Entry 7MFE (electron microscopy, 4.07 A resolution (low resolution: residue-level contacts below are approximate; hydrogen-bond / salt-bridge calls are withheld)); this record covers chains A and C of the 3 polymer chains in the assembly.

[Chain A]
Protein: Serine/threonine-protein kinase B-raf
Organism: Homo sapiens
Notes: EC 2.7.11.1
Reference sequence: P15056 (BRAF_HUMAN); residue numbers follow UniProt; this construct covers 1-766
Sequence (766 residues; each row starts with the number of its first residue):
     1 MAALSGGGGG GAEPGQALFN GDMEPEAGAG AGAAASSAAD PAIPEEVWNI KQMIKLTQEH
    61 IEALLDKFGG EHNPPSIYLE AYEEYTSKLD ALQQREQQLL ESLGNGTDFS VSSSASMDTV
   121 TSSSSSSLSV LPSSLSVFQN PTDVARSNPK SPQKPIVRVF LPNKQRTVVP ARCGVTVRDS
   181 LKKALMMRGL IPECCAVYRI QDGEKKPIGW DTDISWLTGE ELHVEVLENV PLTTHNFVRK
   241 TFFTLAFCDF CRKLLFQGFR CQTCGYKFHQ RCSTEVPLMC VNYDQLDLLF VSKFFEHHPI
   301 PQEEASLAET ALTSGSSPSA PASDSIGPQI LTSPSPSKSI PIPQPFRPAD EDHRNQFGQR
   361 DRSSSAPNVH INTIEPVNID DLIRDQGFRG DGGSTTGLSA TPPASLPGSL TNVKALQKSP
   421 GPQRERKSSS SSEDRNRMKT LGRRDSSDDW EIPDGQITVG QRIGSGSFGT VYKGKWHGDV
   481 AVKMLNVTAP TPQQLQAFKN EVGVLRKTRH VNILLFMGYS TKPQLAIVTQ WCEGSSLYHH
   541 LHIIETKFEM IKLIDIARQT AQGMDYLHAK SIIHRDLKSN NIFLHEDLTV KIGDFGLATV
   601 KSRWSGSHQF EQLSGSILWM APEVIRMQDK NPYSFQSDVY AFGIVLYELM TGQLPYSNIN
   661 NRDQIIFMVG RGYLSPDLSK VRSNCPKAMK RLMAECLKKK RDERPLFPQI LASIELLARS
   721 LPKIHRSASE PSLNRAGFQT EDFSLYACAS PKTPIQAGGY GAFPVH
Disordered / not traced: 1-155, 202-203, 228-234, 273-359, 371-448, 739-766
Modified positions: Ser365 (phosphoserine; SEP); Ser729 (phosphoserine; SEP)
Metal / ion sites: Zn2+ site 1: His235, Cys264; Zn2+ site 2: Cys248, His269
Swiss-Prot annotation at these positions:
  - zinc finger: Thr234 to Cys280 (Phorbol-ester/DAG-type)
  - active site: Asp576 (Proton acceptor)
  - binding site (Zn(2+)): His235, Cys248, Cys251, Cys261, Cys264, His269, Cys272, Cys280
  - binding site (ATP): Ile463 to Val471, Lys483
  - site (Breakpoint for translocation to form KIAA1549-BRAF fusion protein): Asp380, Asp381, Met438, Lys439
  - modified residue: Ala2 (N-acetylalanine), Ser151 (Phosphoserine), Ser333 (Phosphoserine), Ser365 (Phosphoserine), Thr373 (Phosphothreonine), Thr396 (Phosphothreonine), Ser399 (Phosphoserine), Thr401 (Phosphothreonine), Ser446 (Phosphoserine), Ser447 (Phosphoserine), Arg671 (Omega-N-methylarginine), Ser729 (Phosphoserine), Ser750 (Phosphoserine), Thr753 (Phosphothreonine)
  - cross-link: Lys578 (Glycyl lysine isopeptide (Lys-Gly) (interchain with G-Cter in ubiquitin))
From the paper describing this entry:
  - contacts within the chain: Asn163-Ser679 (hydrogen bond)
  - mutagenesis - M186W/M187W: increased growth
  - mutagenesis - R158A, R166A, R188L: decreased binding to KRAS
  - mutagenesis - M186K/M187V, M186W/M187W: increased binding to KRAS

[Chain C]
Protein: 14-3-3 protein zeta/delta
Organism: Homo sapiens
Reference sequence: P63104 (1433Z_HUMAN); residue numbers follow UniProt; this construct covers 1-245
Sequence (245 residues; row label = number of the first residue in the row):
     1 MDKNELVQKA KLAEQAERYD DMAACMKSVT EQGAELSNEE RNLLSVAYKN VVGARRSSWR
    61 VVSSIEQKTE GAEKKQQMAR EYREKIETEL RDICNDVLSL LEKFLIPNAS QAESKVFYLK
   121 MKGDYYRYLA EVAAGDDKKG IVDQSQQAYQ EAFEISKKEM QPTHPIRLGL ALNFSVFYYE
   181 ILNSPEKACS LAKTAFDEAI AELDTLSEES YKDSTLIMQL LRDNLTLWTS DTQGDEAEAG
   241 EGGEN
Disordered / not traced: 1, 70-72, 231-245

[How chain A and chain C interact]
Pairs across the interface (33):
  Arg239(A) - Val61(C)
  Lys240(A) - Glu17(C)
  Thr241(A) - Ser57(C)
  Phe243(A) - Glu17(C)
  Phe243(A) - Tyr19(C)
  Phe243(A) - Asn50(C)
  Lys253(A) - Asp223(C)
  Phe256(A) - Gly53(C)
  Asp361(A) - Leu227(C)
  Arg362(A) - Arg60(C)
  Ser363(A) - Val176(C)
  Ser363(A) - Tyr179(C)
  Ser363(A) - Trp228(C)
  Ser364(A) - Val176(C)
  Ser364(A) - Leu220(C)
  Ser365(A) - Lys49(C)
  Ser365(A) - Arg56(C)
  Ser365(A) - Arg127(C)
  Ser365(A) - Tyr128(C)
  Ser365(A) - Leu172(C)
  Ala366(A) - Lys49(C)
  Ala366(A) - Leu172(C)
  Pro367(A) - Leu220(C)
  Asn368(A) - Val46(C)
  Asn368(A) - Lys49(C)
  Val369(A) - Asn42(C)
  Val369(A) - Asp213(C)
  His370(A) - Glu14(C)
  His510(A) - Tyr211(C)
  Tyr566(A) - Tyr211(C)
  Lys570(A) - Leu206(C)
  Arg719(A) - Glu14(C)
  Arg719(A) - Gln15(C)
Also at the interface, not in a pair above, chain A (26 interface residues in all): Leu245, Phe247, Leu254, Arg509, Gln562, Lys723
Also at the interface, not in a pair above, chain C (33 interface residues in all): Ser64, Gly169, Asn173, Glu180, Ser207, Lys212, Leu216, Asn224

[Overview]
26 residues of chain A and 33 residues of chain C are in contact. The paper reports that R158A, R166A and
R188L of chain A reduce binding to KRAS; contacts within the chain involving Asn163(A) and Ser679(A); 5
substitutions were tested in all.
Chain A is Serine/threonine-protein kinase B-raf and chain C is 14-3-3 protein zeta/delta, both from Homo
sapiens; the structure, Autoinhibited BRAF:(14-3-3)2 complex with the BRAF RBD resolved, was determined by
electron microscopy (same publication as 7MFD and 7MFF).
